Entry 5SBA (X-ray diffraction, 2.25 A resolution); this record covers chains B and F of the 6 polymer chains in the assembly.

# Chain B
Molecule: Tubulin beta-2B chain
From: Bos taurus
UniProt: Q6B856 (TBB2B_BOVIN); the author numbering skips numbers that UniProt does not, so the offset changes along the chain: 1-42 = UniProt 1-42; 45-360 = UniProt 43-358; 369-455 = UniProt 359-445
Amino-acid sequence (445 residues; row label = number of the first residue in the row; note: 10 numbers in that range are skipped by the numbering (no residue carries them; nothing is unmodelled there)):
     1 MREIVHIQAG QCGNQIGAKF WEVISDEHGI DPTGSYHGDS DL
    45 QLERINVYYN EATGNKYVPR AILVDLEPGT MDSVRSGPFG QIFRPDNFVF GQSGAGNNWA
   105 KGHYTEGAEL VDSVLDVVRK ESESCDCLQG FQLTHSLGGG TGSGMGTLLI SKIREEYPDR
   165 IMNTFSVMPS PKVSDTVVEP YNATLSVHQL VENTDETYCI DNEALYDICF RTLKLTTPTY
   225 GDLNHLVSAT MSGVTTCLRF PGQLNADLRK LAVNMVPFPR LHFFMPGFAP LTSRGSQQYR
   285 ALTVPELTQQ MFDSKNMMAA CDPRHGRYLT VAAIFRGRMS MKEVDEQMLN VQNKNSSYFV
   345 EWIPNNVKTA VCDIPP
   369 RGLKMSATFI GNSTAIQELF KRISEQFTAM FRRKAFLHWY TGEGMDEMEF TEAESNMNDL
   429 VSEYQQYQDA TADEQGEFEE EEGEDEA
Unresolved in the structure: 278-281, 438-455
Metal / ion sites: Mg2+: Gln11 (together with GDP)
Residues lining bound ligands: GDP (guanosine-5'-diphosphate): Gly10, Gln11, Cys12, Gln15, Ile16, Asp69, Ala99, Asn101, Ser140, Gly142, Gly143, Gly144, Thr145, Gly146, Ser147, Val171, Pro173, Val177, Asp179, Glu183, Asn206, Leu209, Tyr224, Leu227, Asn228
UniProt features mapped onto this chain:
  - motif: Met1 to Ile4 (MREI motif)
  - binding site (GTP): Gln11, Glu71, Ser140, Gly144, Thr145, Gly146, Asn206, Asn228
  - binding site (Mg(2+)): Glu71
  - modified residue: Ser40 (Phosphoserine), Thr57 (Phosphothreonine), Lys60 (N6-acetyllysine), Ser174 (Phosphoserine), Thr287 (Phosphothreonine), Thr292 (Phosphothreonine), Arg320 (Omega-N-methylarginine), Glu448 (5-glutamyl polyglutamate)
  - cross-link (Glycyl lysine isopeptide (Lys-Gly)): Lys60 (interchain with G-Cter in ubiquitin), Lys326 (interchain with G-Cter in ubiquitin)
What the authors report for this chain:
  - binding site for the ligand 5IJ: Gly100, Asn102, Lys105, Val181

# Chain F
Molecule: Tubulin-Tyrosine Ligase
From: Gallus gallus
UniProt: E1BQ43 (E1BQ43_CHICK); numbering as in UniProt (aligned over 1-378)
Amino-acid sequence (384 residues; row label = number of the first residue in the row):
     1 MYTFVVRDEN SSVYAEVSRL LLATGQWKRL RKDNPRFNLM LGERNRLPFG RLGHEPGLVQ
    61 LVNYYRGADK LCRKASLVKL IKTSPELSES CTWFPESYVI YPTNLKTPVA PAQNGIRHLI
   121 NNTRTDEREV FLAAYNRRRE GREGNVWIAK SSAGAKGEGI LISSEASELL DFIDEQGQVH
   181 VIQKYLEKPL LLEPGHRKFD IRSWVLVDHL YNIYLYREGV LRTSSEPYNS ANFQDKTCHL
   241 TNHCIQKEYS KNYGRYEEGN EMFFEEFNQY LMDALNTTLE NSILLQIKHI IRSCLMCIEP
   301 AISTKHLHYQ SFQLFGFDFM VDEELKVWLI EVNGAPACAQ KLYAELCQGI VDVAISSVFP
   361 LADTGQKTSQ PTSIFIKLHH HHHH
Unresolved in the structure: 103-124, 153-158, 175-178, 363-372, 381-384
Construct notes: expression tag (379-384)
Metal / ion sites: Mg2+: Glu331, Asn333 (together with AMP-PCP)
Residues lining bound ligands: AMP-PCP (ACP; phosphomethylphosphonic acid adenylate ester): Lys74, Pro95, Ile148, Lys150, Gln183, Lys184, Tyr185, Leu186, Lys198, Asp200, Arg202, Arg222, His239, Leu240, Thr241, Asn242, Asp318, Met320, Ile330, Glu331, Asn333

# Interface between chain B and chain F
Pairs across the interface (12; chain B residue first):
  Arg311(B) - Arg31(F)
  Leu333(B) - Pro56(F)
  Leu333(B) - Gly57(F)
  Gln336(B) - Arg36(F)  hydrogen bond
  Asn337(B) - Arg36(F)  hydrogen bond
  Asn337(B) - Gly57(F)
  Asn337(B) - Leu58(F)
  Lys338(B) - Met1(F)
  Ser340(B) - Leu30(F)
  Ser340(B) - Asn34(F)  hydrogen bond
  Ser341(B) - Arg31(F)
  Asn349(B) - Arg36(F)
Also at the interface, not in a pair above, chain B (9 interface residues in all): Glu345
Also at the interface, not in a pair above, chain F (9 interface residues in all): Thr3

# Overview
Chain B and chain F each contribute 9 residues to their interface; the contacts include 3 hydrogen bonds.
Among the polar pairs are Gln336(B)-Arg36(F), Asn337(B)-Arg36(F) and Ser340(B)-Asn34(F). Ligands of chain B:
GDP. Ligands of chain F: AMP-PCP. The paper reports a binding site for the ligand 5IJ at Gly100(B), Asn102(B)
and Lys105(B) among others.
Chain B is Tubulin beta-2B chain (Bos taurus) and chain F is Tubulin-Tyrosine Ligase (Gallus gallus); the
structure, Tubulin-maytansinoid-4b-complex, was determined by X-ray diffraction, deposited together with 5SB8,
5SB9, 5SBB, 5SBC, 5SBD and 5SBE.
